2ZKF - chains A and C of the 3 polymer chains in the assembly; structure by X-ray diffraction, 2.55 A resolution.

Chain A:
Name: E3 ubiquitin-protein ligase UHRF1
From: Mus musculus
Notes: EC 6.3.2.-
Reference sequence: Q8VDF2 (UHRF1_MOUSE); residues 404-613 here = UniProt positions 404-613
Chain sequence (210 residues; numbered 404 to 613; the number before each row is that of its first residue):
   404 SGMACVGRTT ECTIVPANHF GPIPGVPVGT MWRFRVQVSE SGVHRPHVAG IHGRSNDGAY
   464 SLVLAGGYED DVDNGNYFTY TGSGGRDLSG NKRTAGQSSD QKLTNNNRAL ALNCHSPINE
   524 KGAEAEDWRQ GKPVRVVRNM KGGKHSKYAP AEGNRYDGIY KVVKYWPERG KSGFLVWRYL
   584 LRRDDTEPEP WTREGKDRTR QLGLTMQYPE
Not modelled in the structure: 404
Sequence notes: engineered mutation Ser404 (Lys in Q8VDF2)

Chain C:
Molecule: 11-nt DNA strand
Sequence (11 nucleotides; each row starts with the number of its first residue):
     2 CACCGGATAG A

Chain A / chain C interface:
Pairs across the interface (26; chain A residue first):
  Ala407(A) - DG6(C)  hydrogen bond to the base
  Cys408(A) - DC5(C)  sugar contact
  Cys408(A) - DG6(C)  hydrogen bond to the sugar
  Cys408(A) - DG7(C)  sugar contact
  Val409(A) - DG6(C)  hydrogen bond to the base
  Gly410(A) - DG7(C)  phosphate contact
  Gly410(A) - DA8(C)  phosphate contact
  Arg411(A) - DA8(C)  salt bridge to the phosphate
  Arg411(A) - DT9(C)  salt bridge to the phosphate
  Arg448(A) - DT9(C)  salt bridge to the phosphate
  His450(A) - DG6(C)  hydrogen bond to the base
  His450(A) - DG7(C)  base contact
  Val451(A) - DG6(C)  base contact
  Val451(A) - DG7(C)  base contact
  His455(A) - DT9(C)  phosphate contact
  His455(A) - DA10(C)  salt bridge to the phosphate
  Gly456(A) - DA10(C)  sugar contact
  Arg457(A) - DA10(C)  salt bridge to the phosphate
  Arg457(A) - DG11(C)  phosphate contact
  Ser458(A) - DG11(C)  hydrogen bond to the phosphate
  Gly493(A) - DC4(C)  sugar contact
  Asn494(A) - DC5(C)  hydrogen bond to the base
  Lys495(A) - DC5(C)  base contact
  Arg496(A) - DC5(C)  base contact
  Arg496(A) - DG6(C)  hydrogen bond to the base
  Arg496(A) - DG7(C)  hydrogen bond to the base
Interface residues without a listed pair, chain A (18 interface residues in all): Met406, Asn508

Overview:
18 residues of chain A and 8 residues of chain C are in contact; the contacts include 8 hydrogen bonds and 5
salt bridges. Polar contacts include Ala407(A)-DG6(C), Val409(A)-DG6(C) and His450(A)-DG6(C).
Here chain A is E3 ubiquitin-protein ligase UHRF1 (Mus musculus) and chain C is an 11-nt DNA strand. Entry
2ZKF (Crystal structure of the SRA domain of mouse Np95 in complex with hemi-methylated CpG DNA) was
determined by X-ray diffraction (same publication as 2ZKD, 2ZKE and 2ZKG).
